PDB entry 5PZP | X-ray diffraction, 2.95 A resolution | chain A

[Chain A]
Protein: RNA-directed RNA polymerase
Organism: Hepatitis C virus genotype 1b (isolate Con1)
Notes: EC 2.7.7.48
Reference sequence: Q9WMX2 (POLG_HCVCO); residues 1-573 here correspond to UniProt positions 2420-2992 (UniProt number = residue number + 2419)
Amino-acid sequence (574 residues; row label = number of the first residue in the row; numbering starts at 0):
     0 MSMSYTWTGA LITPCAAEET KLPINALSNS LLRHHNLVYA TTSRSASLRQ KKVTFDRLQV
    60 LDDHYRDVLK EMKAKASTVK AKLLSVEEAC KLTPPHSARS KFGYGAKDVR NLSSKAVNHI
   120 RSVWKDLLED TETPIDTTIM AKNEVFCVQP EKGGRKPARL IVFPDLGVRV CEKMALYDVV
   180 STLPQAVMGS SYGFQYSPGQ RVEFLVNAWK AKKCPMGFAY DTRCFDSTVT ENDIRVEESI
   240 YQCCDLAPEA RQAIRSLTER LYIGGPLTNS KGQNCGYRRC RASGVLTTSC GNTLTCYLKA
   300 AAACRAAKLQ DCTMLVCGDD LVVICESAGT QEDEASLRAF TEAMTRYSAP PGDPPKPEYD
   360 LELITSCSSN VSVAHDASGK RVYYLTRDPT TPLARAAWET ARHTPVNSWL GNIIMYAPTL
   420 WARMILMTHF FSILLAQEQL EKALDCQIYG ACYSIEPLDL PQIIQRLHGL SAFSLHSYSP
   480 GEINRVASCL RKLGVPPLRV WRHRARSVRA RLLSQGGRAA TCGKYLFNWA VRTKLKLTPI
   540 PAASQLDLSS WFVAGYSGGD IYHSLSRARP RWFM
Not modelled in the structure: 0, 15-37, 150-154
Sequence notes: expression tag (0)
Residues lining bound ligands:
  - 23E ((2E)-3-(4-{[(1-{[(13-cyclohexyl-6-oxo-6,7-dihydro-5H-indolo[1,2-d][1,4]benzodiazepin-10-yl)carbonyl]amino}cyclopentyl)carbonyl]amino}phenyl)prop-2-enoic acid): L392, A393, A395, A396, T399, I424, L425, H428, F429, L492, G493, V494, P495, P496, R498, V499, W500, R503
  - 8XJ (4-fluoro-2-(4-fluorophenyl)-N-methyl-5-(2-methyl-5-{[1-(pyrimidin-2-yl)cyclopropyl]carbamoyl}phenyl)-1-benzofuran-3-carboxamide): F193, Y195, S196, P197, R200, L204, L314, C316, D319, L320, V321, L360, I363, S365, C366, S368, N369, V370, L384, I413, M414, I447, Y448, Y452, L466, W550, F551, G554
Swiss-Prot annotation at these positions:
  - binding site (Mg(2+)): D220, D318, D319
  - modified residue (Phosphoserine): S29, S42

[Summary]
Ligands of chain A: compound 23E and compound 8XJ. From UniProt: 3 Mg2+-binding residues.
Chain A is RNA-directed RNA polymerase (Hepatitis C virus genotype 1b (isolate Con1)); the structure, Crystal
structure of the hepatitis C virus NS5B RNA-dependent RNA polymerase in complex with
4-fluoro-2-(4-fluorophenyl)-N-methyl-5-(2-methyl-5-{[1-(pyrimidin-2-yl)cyclopropyl]carbamoyl}phenyl)-1-benzofuran-3-carboxamide
(bms-929075), was determined by X-ray diffraction together with 5PZK, 5PZL, 5PZM, 5PZN and 5PZO from the same
study.
